Entry 8FZ2 (X-ray diffraction, 3.50 A resolution); this record covers chains L and H of the 3 polymer chains in the assembly.

# Chain L
Name: Fab460, L chain
Source organism: Mus musculus
Amino-acid sequence (214 residues; row label = number of the first residue in the row):
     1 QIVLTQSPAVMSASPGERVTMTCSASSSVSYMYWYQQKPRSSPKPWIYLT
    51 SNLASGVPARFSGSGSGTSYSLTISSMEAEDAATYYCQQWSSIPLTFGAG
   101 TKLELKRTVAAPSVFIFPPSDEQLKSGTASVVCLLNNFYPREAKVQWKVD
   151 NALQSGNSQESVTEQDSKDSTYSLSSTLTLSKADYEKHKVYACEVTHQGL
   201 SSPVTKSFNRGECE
Disordered / not traced: 121-129, 154-157, 206-214
Disulfides: Cys23-Cys87, Cys133-Cys193

# Chain H
Name: Fab460, H chain
Source organism: Mus musculus
Amino-acid sequence (225 residues; each row starts with the number of its first residue):
     1 EVQLQQSGAELVKPGASVKLSCTASGFNIKDTYMHWVKQRPEQGLEWIGR
    51 IDPANGNTKYDPKFQGKATITADTSSNTAYLQLSSLTSEDTAVYFCTRSR
   101 GYFGNYYFDYWGQGTTLTVSSASTKGPSVFPLAPSSKSTSGGTAALGCLV
   151 KDYFPEPVTVSWNSGALTSGVHTFPAVLQSSGLYSLSSVVTVPSSSLGTQ
   201 TYICNVNHKPSNTKVDKRVEPKSCD
Disordered / not traced: 131-133, 223-225
Disulfides: Cys22-Cys96, Cys148-Cys204

# Interface between chain L and chain H
Residue-residue contacts - 56 pairs, chain L then chain H:
  Tyr33(L) - Asn105(H)
  Tyr33(L) - Tyr106(H)
  Tyr35(L) - Tyr107(H)
  Tyr35(L) - Phe108(H)  hydrogen bond (side chain-backbone)
  Tyr35(L) - Trp111(H)
  Gln37(L) - Gln39(H)  hydrogen bond
  Ser42(L) - Phe95(H)
  Ser42(L) - Gly112(H)  hydrogen bond (side chain-backbone)
  Ser42(L) - Gln113(H)  hydrogen bond (side chain-backbone)
  Ser42(L) - Gly114(H)
  Pro43(L) - Phe95(H)
  Pro43(L) - Trp111(H)
  Pro45(L) - Phe108(H)
  Pro45(L) - Asp109(H)
  Tyr48(L) - Asn105(H)
  Tyr48(L) - Tyr107(H)  hydrophobic
  Leu49(L) - Asn105(H)
  Tyr86(L) - Gln39(H)
  Tyr86(L) - Gln43(H)  hydrogen bond (side chain-backbone)
  Tyr86(L) - Gly44(H)
  Tyr86(L) - Leu45(H)  hydrophobic
  Gln88(L) - Phe108(H)
  Trp90(L) - His35(H)
  Trp90(L) - Ser99(H)
  Trp90(L) - Tyr106(H)
  Trp90(L) - Phe108(H)  hydrophobic
  Pro94(L) - Trp47(H)  hydrophobic
  Pro94(L) - Asp61(H)
  Leu95(L) - Trp47(H)
  Phe97(L) - Leu45(H)
  Phe97(L) - Trp47(H)
  Ile116(L) - Lys137(H)
  Ile116(L) - Ser138(H)
  Phe117(L) - Ala145(H)
  Phe117(L) - Leu146(H)  hydrophobic
  Phe117(L) - Gly147(H)
  Phe117(L) - Val189(H)  hydrophobic
  Pro118(L) - Phe130(H)
  Pro119(L) - Phe130(H)  hydrophobic
  Ser120(L) - Phe130(H)
  Ser130(L) - Leu149(H)
  Asn137(L) - His172(H)
  Gln159(L) - Val177(H)
  Glu160(L) - Val177(H)
  Ser161(L) - Phe174(H)
  Ser161(L) - Pro175(H)  hydrogen bond (side chain-backbone)
  Val162(L) - Pro175(H)
  Thr163(L) - Phe174(H)
  Asp166(L) - His172(H)
  Ser173(L) - His172(H)  hydrogen bond
  Ser173(L) - Phe174(H)
  Leu174(L) - Phe174(H)
  Ser175(L) - Phe174(H)
  Ser175(L) - Ser187(H)
  Thr177(L) - Ser187(H)
  Thr179(L) - Gln179(H)
Interface residues without a listed pair, chain L (34 interface residues in all): Ile93, Phe115
Interface residues without a listed pair, chain H (35 interface residues in all): Val37, Glu46, Pro62

# Summary
Chain L and chain H form an interface of 34 and 35 residues respectively, with 7 hydrogen bonds. Polar
contacts include Tyr35(L)-Phe108(H), Gln37(L)-Gln39(H) and Ser42(L)-Gly112(H).
Here chain L is Fab460, L chain and chain H is Fab460, H chain, both from Mus musculus. Entry 8FZ2 (Crystal
structure of Fab460 in complex with MPER peptide) was determined by X-ray diffraction (same publication as
8FXJ).
